Entry 6NFL (X-ray diffraction, 1.73 A resolution); this record covers chain A.

Chain A:
Name: DNA dC->dU-editing enzyme APOBEC-3B
From: Homo sapiens
Notes: EC 3.5.4.38
UniProtKB: Q9UH17 (ABC3B_HUMAN); aligned to UniProt positions 187-378 over residues 187-378
Amino-acid sequence (193 residues; each row starts with the number of its first residue; note: 8 numbers in that range are skipped by the numbering (no residue carries them; nothing is unmodelled there)):
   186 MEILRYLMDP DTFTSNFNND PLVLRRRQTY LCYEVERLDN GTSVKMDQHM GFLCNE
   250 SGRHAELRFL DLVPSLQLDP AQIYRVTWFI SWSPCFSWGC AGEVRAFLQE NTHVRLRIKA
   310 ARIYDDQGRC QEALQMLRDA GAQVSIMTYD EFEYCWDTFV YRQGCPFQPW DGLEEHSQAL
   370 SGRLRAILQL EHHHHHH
Unresolved in the structure: 186-189, 380-386
Cystine bridges: Cys284-Cys289
Construct notes: initiating methionine (186); engineered mutation Ser200 (Phe in Q9UH17), Ser228 (Trp in Q9UH17), Lys230 (Leu in Q9UH17), Ser250 (Ala242 in Q9UH17), Lys308 (Phe in Q9UH17), Asp315 (Tyr in Q9UH17), Gln316 (Asp in Q9UH17), Gly317 (Pro in Q9UH17), Arg318 (Leu in Q9UH17), Cys319 (Tyr in Q9UH17), Gln320 (Lys in Q9UH17); expression tag (379-386)
Small-molecule neighbours:
  - pyrimidin-2-ol (71O): Glu219, Glu221, Phe278, Arg306, Asp339, Glu340, Tyr343
  - 1,3-diazinan-2-one (L60): Arg210, Arg211, Arg212, Gln213, Thr214, Asn240, His253, Trp281, Phe285
What the authors report for this chain:
  - binding site for 1,3-diazinan-2-one: Arg210, Gln213, Thr214, Asn240, His253
  - contacts within the chain: Trp281-Phe285 (pi stacking), Phe285-Tyr313 (pi stacking)
  - conformationally variable residues (loop rearrangement, side-chain flip): Arg210 to Arg212, His253, Cys284, Phe285, Cys289

Summary:
Ligands of chain A: 1,3-diazinan-2-one and pyrimidin-2-ol. The paper reports a binding site for
1,3-diazinan-2-one at Arg210, Gln213 and Thr214 among others; conformational variability at Arg210, His253 and
Cys284 among others.
Chain A is DNA dC->dU-editing enzyme APOBEC-3B (Homo sapiens); the structure, Crystal Structure of the Cancer
Genomic DNA Mutator APOBEC3B with loop 7 from APOBEC3G complexed with ..., was determined by X-ray diffraction
together with 6NFK and 6NFM from the same study.
